PDB entry 2IX3 | X-ray diffraction, 2.70 A resolution | chains A and B

Chain A (and B):
Name: Elongation factor 3
Organism: Saccharomyces cerevisiae
Notes: chain B of this document is another copy of the same molecule, construct and numbering; everything in this record applies to it too
UniProtKB: P16521 (EF3A_YEAST); residues 1-980 here = UniProt positions 1-980
Chain sequence (986 residues; row label = number of the first residue in the row; numbers below 1 keep their minus sign (His-5 is residue -5)):
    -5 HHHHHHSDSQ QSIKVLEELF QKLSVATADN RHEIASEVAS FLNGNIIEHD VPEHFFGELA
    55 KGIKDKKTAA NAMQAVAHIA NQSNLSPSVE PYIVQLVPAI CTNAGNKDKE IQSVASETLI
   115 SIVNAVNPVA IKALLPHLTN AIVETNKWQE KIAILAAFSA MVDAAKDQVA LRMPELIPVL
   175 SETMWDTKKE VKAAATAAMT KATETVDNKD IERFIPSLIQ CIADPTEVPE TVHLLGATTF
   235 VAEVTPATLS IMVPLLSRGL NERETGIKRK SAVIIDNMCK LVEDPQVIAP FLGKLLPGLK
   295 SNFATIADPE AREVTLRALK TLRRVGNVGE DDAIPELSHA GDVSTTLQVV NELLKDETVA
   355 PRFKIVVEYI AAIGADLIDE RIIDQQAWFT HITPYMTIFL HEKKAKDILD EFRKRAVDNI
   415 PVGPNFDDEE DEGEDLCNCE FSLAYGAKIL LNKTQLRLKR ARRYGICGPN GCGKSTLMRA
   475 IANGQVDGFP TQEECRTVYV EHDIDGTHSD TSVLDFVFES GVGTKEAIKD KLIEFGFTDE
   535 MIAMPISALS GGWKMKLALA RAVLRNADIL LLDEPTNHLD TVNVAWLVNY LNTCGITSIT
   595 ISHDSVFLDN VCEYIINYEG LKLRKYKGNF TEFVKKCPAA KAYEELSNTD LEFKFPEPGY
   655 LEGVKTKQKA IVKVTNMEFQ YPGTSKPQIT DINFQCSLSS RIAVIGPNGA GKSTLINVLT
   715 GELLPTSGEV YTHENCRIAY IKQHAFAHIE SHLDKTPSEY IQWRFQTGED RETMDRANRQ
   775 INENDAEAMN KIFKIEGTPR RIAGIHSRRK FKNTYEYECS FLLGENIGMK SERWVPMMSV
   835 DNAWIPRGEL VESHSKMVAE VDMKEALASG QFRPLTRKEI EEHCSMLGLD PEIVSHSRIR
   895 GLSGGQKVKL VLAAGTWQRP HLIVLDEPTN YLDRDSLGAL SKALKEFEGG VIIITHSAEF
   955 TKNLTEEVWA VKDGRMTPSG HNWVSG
Not modelled in the structure: -5 to 0, 974-980
From the paper describing this entry:
  - mutagenesis - E42A, S82W: unchanged growth

Interface between chain A and chain B:
Contacting residue pairs - 91 pairs, chain A then chain B:
  Ile146(A) with Glu224(B)
  Lys183(A) with Thr220(B); Glu221(B)
  Glu184(A) with Glu224(B)
  Lys186(A) with Gln214(B), hydrogen bond (backbone-side chain); Glu221(B)
  Ala187(A) with Ser211(B); Gln214(B); Glu221(B); Glu224(B); Leu228(B)
  Thr190(A) with Gln214(B), hydrogen bond
  Ala191(A) with Ser211(B); Leu228(B), hydrophobic
  Thr194(A) with Arg207(B); Pro210(B)
  Glu198(A) with Arg207(B)
  Pro210(A) with Thr194(B)
  Gln214(A) with Thr190(B); Ile213(B)
  Asp218(A) with Ala187(B)
  Thr220(A) with Ala187(B)
  Glu221(A) with Ala187(B); Thr190(B)
  Ala231(A) with Asn778(B)
  Gly260(A) with Glu781(B)
  Arg263(A) with Ala780(B), hydrogen bond (side chain-backbone); Glu781(B)
  Pro303(A) with Glu826(B)
  Glu304(A) with Asn784(B), hydrogen bond; Arg795(B)
  Arg306(A) with Arg827(B)
  Glu428(A) with Lys858(B), salt bridge
  Thr518(A) with Tyr654(B), hydrogen bond; Glu656(B)
  Glu520(A) with Tyr654(B)
  Ala521(A) with Tyr654(B), hydrophobic
  Asp524(A) with Tyr654(B), hydrogen bond (side chain-backbone); Arg913(B), salt bridge
  Lys525(A) with Gly864(B), hydrogen bond (side chain-backbone)
  Glu528(A) with Arg867(B), salt bridge; Glu873(B); Arg913(B), salt bridge
  Asn560(A) with Leu861(B); Ala862(B), hydrogen bond (side chain-backbone)
  Asn583(A) with Thr870(B); Arg871(B), hydrogen bond (side chain-backbone)
  Thr587(A) with Phe866(B); Pro868(B); Thr870(B)
  Cys588(A) with Leu861(B); Phe866(B)
  Gly653(A) with Asp524(B)
  Tyr654(A) with Thr518(B); Glu520(B); Ala521(B), hydrophobic; Asp524(B), hydrogen bond (backbone-side chain)
  Asn778(A) with Thr233(B), hydrogen bond
  Glu781(A) with Arg263(B), salt bridge; Val267(B); Glu304(B)
  Arg795(A) with Glu307(B), salt bridge
  Gly822(A) with Pro303(B)
  Lys824(A) with Arg306(B)
  Trp828(A) with Glu307(B)
  Lys850(A) with Glu426(B)
  Glu854(A) with Glu426(B)
  Met857(A) with Gly589(B)
  Lys858(A) with Glu428(B), salt bridge; Arg454(B)
  Leu861(A) with Asn560(B); Cys588(B); Gly589(B); Ile590(B), hydrophobic
  Ala862(A) with Asn560(B), hydrogen bond (backbone-side chain)
  Gly864(A) with Lys525(B), hydrogen bond (backbone-side chain); Asn560(B)
  Phe866(A) with Lys525(B); Glu528(B); Thr587(B); Cys588(B)
  Arg867(A) with Glu528(B)
  Pro868(A) with Thr587(B)
  Leu869(A) with Thr587(B)
  Thr870(A) with Asn583(B); Thr587(B)
  Arg871(A) with Asn583(B), hydrogen bond (backbone-side chain)
  Glu873(A) with Glu528(B)
  Glu876(A) with Gly530(B)
  Arg913(A) with Asp524(B), salt bridge; Glu528(B), salt bridge
Also at the interface, not in a pair above, chain A (73 interface residues in all): Ala188, Lys195, Ser211, Ile213, Glu224, Lys264, Gly530, Val576, Trp580, Tyr584, Gly589, Ile590, Pro652, Glu656, Asn784, Met823, Glu826, Lys872
Also at the interface, not in a pair above, chain B (75 interface residues in all): Lys183, Ala191, Glu206, Asp218, Thr225, Ala231, Val308, Gly427, Phe529, Val576, Trp580, Tyr584, Pro652, Gly653, Leu655, Val658, Trp828, Leu869, Lys872, Glu876

In short:
73 residues of chain A and 75 residues of chain B are in contact, with 14 hydrogen bonds and 9 salt bridges.
Among the polar pairs are Glu428(A)-Lys858(B), Asp524(A)-Arg913(B) and Glu528(A)-Arg867(B). The paper reports
that E42A and S82W of chain A leave growth unchanged.
Both chains are Elongation factor 3 (Saccharomyces cerevisiae). Entry 2IX3 (Structure of yeast Elongation
Factor 3) was determined by X-ray diffraction, deposited together with 2IX8 and 2IW3.
